8F18 - chains B and K of the 3 polymer chains in the assembly; structure by electron microscopy, 3.20 A resolution.

Chain B:
Protein: Tubulin beta-2B chain
Organism: Sus scrofa
UniProt: A0A287AGU7 (A0A287AGU7_PIG); residues 1-445 here = UniProt positions 1-445
Chain sequence (445 residues; each row starts with the number of its first residue):
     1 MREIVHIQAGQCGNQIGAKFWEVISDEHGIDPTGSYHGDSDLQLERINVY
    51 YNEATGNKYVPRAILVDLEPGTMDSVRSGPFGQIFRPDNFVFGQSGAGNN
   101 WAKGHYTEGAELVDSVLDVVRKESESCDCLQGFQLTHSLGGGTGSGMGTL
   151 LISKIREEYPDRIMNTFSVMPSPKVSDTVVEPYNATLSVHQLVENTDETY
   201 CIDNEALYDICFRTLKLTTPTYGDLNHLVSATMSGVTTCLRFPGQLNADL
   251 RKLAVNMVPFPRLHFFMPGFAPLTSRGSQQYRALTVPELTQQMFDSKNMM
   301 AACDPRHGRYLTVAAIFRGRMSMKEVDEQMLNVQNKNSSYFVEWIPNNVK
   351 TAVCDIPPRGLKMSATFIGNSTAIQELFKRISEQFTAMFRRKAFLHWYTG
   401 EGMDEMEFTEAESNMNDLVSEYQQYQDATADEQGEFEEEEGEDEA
Unresolved in the structure: 430-445
Ligand contacts:
  - GDP (guanosine-5'-diphosphate): Gly10, Gln11, Cys12, Gln15, Asn99, Ser138, Gly141, Gly142, Thr143, Gly144, Glu181, Asn204, Tyr222, Leu225, Asn226
  - taxol (TA1): Glu22, Val23, Asp26, Glu27, Leu215, Leu217, Asp224, His227, Leu228, Ala231, Ser234, Phe270, Pro272, Leu273, Thr274, Arg276, Gln279, Arg318, Pro358, Arg359, Gly360, Leu361

Chain K:
Protein: Kinesin-like protein KIF20A
Organism: Mus musculus
UniProt: P97329 (KI20A_MOUSE); numbering as in UniProt (aligned over 1-565)
Chain sequence (573 residues; numbered 1 to 573; the number before each row is that of its first residue):
     1 MSHRILSPPAGLLSDEDVVDSPILESTAADLRSVVRKDLLSDCSVISASL
    51 EDKQALLEDTSEKVKVYLRIRPFLTSELDRQEDQGCVCIENTETLVLQAP
   101 KDSFALKSNERGVGQATHKFTFSQIFGPEVGQVAFFNLTMKEMVKDVLKG
   151 QNWLIYTYGVTNSGKTYTIQGTSKDAGILPQSLALIFNSLQGQLHPTPDL
   201 KPLLSNEVIWLDSKQIRQEEMKKLSLLIGGLQEEELSTSVKKRVHTESRI
   251 GASNSFDSGVAGLSSTSQFTSSSQLDETSQLWAQPDTVPVSVPADIRFSV
   301 WISFFEIYNELLYDLLEPPSHQHKRQTLRLCEDQNGNPYVKDLNWIHVRD
   351 VEEAWKLLKVGRKNQSFASTHMNQQSSRSHSIFSIRILHLQGEGDIVPKI
   401 SELSLCDLAGSERCKHQKSGERLKEAGNINTSLHTLGRCIAALRQNQQNR
   451 SKQNLIPFRDSKLTRVFQGFFTGRGRSCMIVNVNPCASTYDETLHAAKFS
   501 ALASQLVHAPPVHLGIPSLHSFIKKHSPQVGPGLEKEDKADSDLEDSPED
   551 EADVSVYGKEELLQVLEHHHHHH
Unresolved in the structure: 1-58, 107-112, 231-285, 321-326, 366-373, 411-413, 415-421, 516-573
Construct notes: expression tag (566-573)
Swiss-Prot annotation at these positions:
  - binding site (ATP): Gly159 to Thr166
  - modified residue: Ser2 (N-acetylserine), Ser7 (Phosphoserine), Ser14 (Phosphoserine), Ser21 (Phosphoserine), Ser527 (Phosphoserine)

Interface between chain B and chain K:
Residue-residue contacts (11; chain B residue first):
  Asp161(B) - Lys424(K)  salt bridge
  Glu194(B) - Arg465(K)  salt bridge
  Arg262(B) - Arg459(K)
  Arg262(B) - Asp460(K)
  Met406(B) - Asp333(K)
  Met406(B) - Gln334(K)
  Glu410(B) - Cys331(K)
  Glu410(B) - Glu332(K)  hydrogen bond (side chain-backbone)
  Asn414(B) - Arg459(K)
  Asp417(B) - Arg459(K)  salt bridge
  Gln424(B) - Leu455(K)
Interface residues without a listed pair, chain B (12 interface residues in all): Phe260, Pro261, Ser420, Glu421
Interface residues without a listed pair, chain K (11 interface residues in all): Arg438, Asn454

In short:
12 residues of chain B and 11 residues of chain K are in contact, with 1 hydrogen bond and 3 salt bridges.
Polar pairs include Asp161(B)-Lys424(K), Glu194(B)-Arg465(K) and Asp417(B)-Arg459(K). Chain B binds GDP and
taxol. From UniProt: 8 ATP-binding residues on chain K.
Here chain B is Tubulin beta-2B chain (Sus scrofa) and chain K is Kinesin-like protein KIF20A (Mus musculus).
Entry 8F18 (Apo KIF20A[1-565] class-2 in complex with a microtubule) was determined by electron microscopy
(same publication as 8BJS and 8F1A).
